Entry 4U5F (X-ray diffraction, 3.70 A resolution); this record covers chains C and D of the 6 polymer chains in the assembly.

== Chain C (and D) ==
Protein: Glutamate receptor 2
From: Rattus norvegicus
Notes: chain D of this document is another copy of the same molecule, construct and numbering; everything in this record applies to it too
UniProt: P19491 (GRIA2_RAT); aligned to UniProt positions 25-838 over residues 6-824 (the alignment contains insertions or deletions, so no single offset holds)
Amino-acid sequence (814 residues; each row starts with the number of its first residue; note: 5 numbers in that range are skipped by the numbering (no residue carries them; nothing is unmodelled there)):
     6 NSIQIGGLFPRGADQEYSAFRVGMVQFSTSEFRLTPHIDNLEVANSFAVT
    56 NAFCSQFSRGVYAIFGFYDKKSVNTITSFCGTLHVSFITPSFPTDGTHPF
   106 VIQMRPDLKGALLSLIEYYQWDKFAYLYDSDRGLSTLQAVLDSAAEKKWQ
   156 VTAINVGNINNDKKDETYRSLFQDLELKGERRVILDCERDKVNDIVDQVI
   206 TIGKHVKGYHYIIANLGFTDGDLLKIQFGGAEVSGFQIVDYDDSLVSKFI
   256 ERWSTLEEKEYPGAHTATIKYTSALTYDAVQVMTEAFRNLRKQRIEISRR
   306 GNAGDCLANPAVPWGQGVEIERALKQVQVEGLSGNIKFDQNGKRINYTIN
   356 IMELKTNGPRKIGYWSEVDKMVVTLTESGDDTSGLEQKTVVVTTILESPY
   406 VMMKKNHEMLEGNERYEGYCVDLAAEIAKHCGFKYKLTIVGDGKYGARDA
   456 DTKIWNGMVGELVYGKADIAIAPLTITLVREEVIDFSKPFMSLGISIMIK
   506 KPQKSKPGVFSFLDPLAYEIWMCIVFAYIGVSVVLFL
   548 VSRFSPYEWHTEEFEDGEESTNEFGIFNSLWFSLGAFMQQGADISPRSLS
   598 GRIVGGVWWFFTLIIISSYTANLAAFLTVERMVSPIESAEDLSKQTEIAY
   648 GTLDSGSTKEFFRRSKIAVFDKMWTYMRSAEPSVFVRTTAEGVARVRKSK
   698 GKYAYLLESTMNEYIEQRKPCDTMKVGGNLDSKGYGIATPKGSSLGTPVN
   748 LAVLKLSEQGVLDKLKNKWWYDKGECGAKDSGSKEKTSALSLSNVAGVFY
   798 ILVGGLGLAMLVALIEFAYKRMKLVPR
Not modelled in the structure: 382-389, 548-596, 815-824 (chain D: 382-386, 548-596, 775-782, 815-824)
Sequence notes: engineered mutation Gly184 (Lys203 in P19491), Glu237 (Asn256 in P19491), Asp385 (Asn406 in P19491), Gln392 (Asn413 in P19491), Glu565 (Ser586 in P19491), Ala589 (Cys610 in P19491), Ala815 (Cys836 in P19491), Arg818 (Ser839 in P19491), Met819 (Arg840 in P19491), Lys820 (Ala841 in P19491), Leu821 (Glu842 in P19491), Val822 (Ala843 in P19491), Pro823 (Lys844 in P19491)
Disulfides: Cys59-Cys311, Cys718-Cys773
Covalent attachments: N-acetylglucosamine (NAG) linked to Asn351
Residues lining bound ligands:
  - FWF (N,N'-[biphenyl-4,4'-diyldi(2R)propane-2,1-diyl]dipropane-2-sulfonamide): Ile481, Lys493, Pro494, Phe495, Met496, Ser497, Ser729, Lys730, Gly731, Val750, Leu751, Ser754
  - 3-(carboxymethyl)-4-isopropenylproline (KAI): Tyr450, Pro478, Leu479, Thr480, Arg485, Leu650, Ser652, Gly653, Ser654, Thr655, Glu705, Met708, Tyr732
Swiss-Prot annotation at these positions:
  - binding site (L-glutamate): Thr482
  - glycosylation: Asn351 (N-linked (GlcNAc...) asparagine)
What the authors report for this chain:
  - mutagenesis - I633A, I633E: decreased signaling
  - mutagenesis - I633A, I633E: unchanged expression

== How chain C and chain D interact ==
Residue-residue contacts - 87 pairs, chain C then chain D:
  Asn50(C) - Ser83(D)  hydrogen bond
  Ser51(C) - Asn79(D)  hydrogen bond (side chain-backbone)
  Ser51(C) - Ser83(D)  hydrogen bond (backbone-side chain)
  Phe52(C) - Ser83(D)  hydrogen bond (backbone-side chain)
  Phe52(C) - Phe84(D)  hydrophobic
  Phe52(C) - Thr87(D)
  Phe52(C) - Cys311(D)
  Thr55(C) - Thr55(D)
  Thr55(C) - Phe84(D)
  Asn56(C) - Leu312(D)  hydrogen bond (side chain-backbone)
  Cys59(C) - Leu312(D)  hydrophobic
  Lys76(C) - Asn79(D)
  Asn79(C) - Ser51(D)  hydrogen bond (backbone-side chain)
  Asn79(C) - Lys76(D)
  Thr80(C) - Ser51(D)
  Thr80(C) - Thr80(D)  hydrogen bond
  Ser83(C) - Asn50(D)  hydrogen bond
  Ser83(C) - Ser51(D)  hydrogen bond (side chain-backbone)
  Ser83(C) - Phe52(D)  hydrogen bond (side chain-backbone)
  Phe84(C) - Ser51(D)
  Phe84(C) - Phe52(D)  hydrophobic
  Phe84(C) - Thr55(D)
  Thr87(C) - Phe52(D)
  Leu88(C) - Phe52(D)  hydrophobic
  Tyr133(C) - Gln143(D)
  Tyr133(C) - Asp147(D)
  Ser135(C) - Gln143(D)
  Leu139(C) - Leu139(D)  hydrophobic
  Leu139(C) - Gln143(D)
  Gln143(C) - Tyr133(D)
  Gln143(C) - Leu139(D)
  Gln143(C) - Asn160(D)
  Leu146(C) - Leu146(D)  hydrophobic
  Leu146(C) - Ala158(D)  hydrophobic
  Asp147(C) - Ala158(D)
  Ala150(C) - Thr157(D)
  Thr157(C) - Ala150(D)
  Ala158(C) - Leu146(D)
  Ala158(C) - Asp147(D)
  Asn160(C) - Gln143(D)
  Cys311(C) - Phe52(D)
  Cys311(C) - Leu312(D)  hydrophobic
  Leu312(C) - Asn56(D)  hydrogen bond (backbone-side chain)
  Leu312(C) - Cys59(D)  hydrophobic
  Leu312(C) - Cys311(D)  hydrophobic
  Leu312(C) - Leu312(D)  hydrophobic
  Asn314(C) - Asn56(D)  hydrogen bond
  Ala316(C) - Phe52(D)  hydrophobic
  Ala522(C) - Leu787(D)  hydrophobic
  Ala522(C) - Leu789(D)  hydrophobic
  Glu524(C) - Leu789(D)
  Ile525(C) - Leu789(D)  hydrophobic
  Cys528(C) - Phe796(D)
  Ile529(C) - Phe796(D)
  Ala532(C) - Leu799(D)  hydrophobic
  Val536(C) - Leu803(D)  hydrophobic
  Val539(C) - Met807(D)  hydrophobic
  Ser597(C) - Ala810(D)
  Ile600(C) - Ala806(D)  hydrophobic
  Val601(C) - Ala806(D)  hydrophobic
  Val604(C) - Leu799(D)  hydrophobic
  Val604(C) - Gly802(D)
  Phe608(C) - Phe796(D)  hydrophobic
  Phe608(C) - Leu799(D)  hydrophobic
  Leu610(C) - Ile613(D)  hydrophobic
  Ile611(C) - Phe517(D)  hydrophobic
  Ile611(C) - Val795(D)  hydrophobic
  Ile612(C) - Phe796(D)  hydrophobic
  Ser614(C) - Tyr616(D)
  Ser614(C) - Thr617(D)  hydrogen bond
  Ser615(C) - Leu620(D)
  Thr617(C) - Thr617(D)
  Ala618(C) - Thr617(D)
  Ala618(C) - Leu620(D)  hydrophobic
  Ala618(C) - Ala621(D)
  Asn619(C) - Ala786(D)
  Ala621(C) - Ala621(D)  hydrophobic
  Ala622(C) - Leu624(D)  hydrophobic
  Ala622(C) - Thr625(D)
  Phe623(C) - Lys783(D)
  Phe623(C) - Ser785(D)
  Phe623(C) - Ala786(D)
  Thr625(C) - Thr625(D)
  Val626(C) - Thr625(D)
  Val626(C) - Lys783(D)
  Met629(C) - Thr625(D)
  Thr643(C) - Asp769(D)
Also at the interface, not in a pair above, chain C (64 interface residues in all): Lys75, Leu142, Ile159, Ala313, Pro520, Leu542, Trp605, Trp606, Phe607
Also at the interface, not in a pair above, chain D (56 interface residues in all): Lys75, Leu88, His103, Ile159, Thr609, Thr784, Ser788, Val792, Ile798, Leu805, Val809

== Overview ==
Chain C and chain D form an interface of 64 and 56 residues respectively, with 13 hydrogen bonds. Polar
contacts include Asn50(C)-Ser83(D), Ser51(C)-Asn79(D) and Ser51(C)-Ser83(D). Bound to chain C: compound FWF
and 3-(carboxymethyl)-4-isopropenylproline. From the paper: I633A and I633E of chain C reduce signaling; I633A
and I633E of chain C leave expression unchanged.
Chain C and chain D are both Glutamate receptor 2 (Rattus norvegicus); the structure, Crystal structure of
GluA2, con-ikot-ikot snail toxin, partial agonist KA and postitive modulator (R,R)-2b complex, GluA2cryst2
..., was determined by X-ray diffraction (same publication as 4U5B, 4U5C, 4U5D and 4U5E).
